6USU - chains A and B; structure by X-ray diffraction, 2.09 A resolution.

== Chain A ==
Molecule: Glutamate receptor ionotropic, NMDA 1
Source organism: Rattus norvegicus
UniProt: P35439 (NMDZ1_RAT), isoform P35439-6; the construct has insertions or renumbered stretches relative to UniProt, so the offset changes along the chain: 2-152 = UniProt 415-565; 155-292 = UniProt 684-821
Amino-acid sequence (292 residues; each row starts with the number of its first residue):
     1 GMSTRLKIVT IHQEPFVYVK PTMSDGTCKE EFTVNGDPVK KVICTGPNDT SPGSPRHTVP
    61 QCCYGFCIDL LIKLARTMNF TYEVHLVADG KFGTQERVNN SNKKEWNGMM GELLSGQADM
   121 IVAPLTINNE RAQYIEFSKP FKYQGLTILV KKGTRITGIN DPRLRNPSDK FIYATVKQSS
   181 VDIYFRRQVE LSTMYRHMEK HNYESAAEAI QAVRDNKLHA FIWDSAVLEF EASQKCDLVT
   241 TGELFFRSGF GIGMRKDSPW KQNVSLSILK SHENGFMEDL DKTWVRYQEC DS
Disordered / not traced: 1-4, 50-52, 99-102, 153, 235, 288-292
Construct notes: expression tag (1); linker (153-154)
Disulfides: C28-C62, C44-C63
Ligand contacts: QGM ((2R,4S)-5,7-dichloro-4-[(phenylcarbamoyl)amino]-1,2,3,4-tetrahydroquinoline-2-carboxylic acid): Q13, F16, F92, P124, L125, T126, R131, V176, K177, Q178, S179, S180, W223, D224, V227, F250
What the authors report for this chain:
  - binding site for QGM: F16, F92, R131, V176, S180, W223

== Chain B ==
Molecule: Glutamate receptor ionotropic, NMDA 2A
Source organism: Rattus norvegicus
UniProt: Q00959 (NMDE1_RAT); the construct has insertions or renumbered stretches relative to UniProt, so the offset changes along the chain: 5-142 = UniProt 402-539; 145-286 = UniProt 661-802
Amino-acid sequence (283 residues; row label = number of the first residue in the row):
     4 SDDNHLSIVT LEEAPFVIVE DIDPLTETCV RNTVPCRKFV KINNSTNEGM NVKKCCKGFC
    64 IDILKKLSRT VKFTYDLYLV TNGKHGKKVN NVWNGMIGEV VYQRAVMAVG SLTINEERSE
   124 VVDFSVPFVE TGISVMVSRG TQVTGLSDKK FQRPHDYSPP FRFGTVPNGS TERNIRNNYP
   184 YMHQYMTRFN QRGVEDALVS LKTGKLDAFI YDAAVLNYKA GRDEGCKLVT IGSGYIFATT
   244 GYGIALQKGS PWKRQIDLAL LQFVGDGEME ELETLWLTGI CHN
Disordered / not traced: 4-5, 285-286
Construct notes: expression tag (4); linker (143-144); conflict T242 (Ser758 in Q00959)
Disulfides: C32-C58, C39-C59, C229-C284
Ligand contacts: glutamic acid (GLU): H88, S114, L115, T116, R121, G172, S173, T174, Y214, D215, Y245

== Interface between chain A and chain B ==
Residue-residue contacts (52; chain A residue first):
  I127(A) - L264(B)  hydrophobic
  N128(A) - L264(B)
  N129(A) - L261(B)  hydrogen bond (side chain-backbone)
  N129(A) - L264(B)
  N129(A) - Q265(B)
  A132(A) - R257(B)  hydrogen bond (backbone-side chain)
  A132(A) - L261(B)
  A132(A) - L264(B)  hydrophobic
  Q133(A) - R257(B)  hydrogen bond (backbone-side chain)
  Q133(A) - L261(B)
  K139(A) - I117(B)
  K139(A) - F127(B)  hydrogen bond (side chain-backbone)
  K139(A) - S128(B)  hydrogen bond (side chain-backbone)
  K139(A) - P130(B)
  P140(A) - P130(B)
  Y143(A) - P130(B)
  Y143(A) - E133(B)
  Y143(A) - T242(B)
  Y143(A) - T243(B)  hydrogen bond (side chain-backbone)
  Y143(A) - G244(B)
  I159(A) - E273(B)
  N160(A) - T277(B)
  Y184(A) - V267(B)  hydrogen bond (side chain-backbone)
  Y184(A) - G268(B)
  Y184(A) - G270(B)
  R187(A) - Q265(B)
  R187(A) - G268(B)  hydrogen bond (side chain-backbone)
  R187(A) - D269(B)  salt bridge
  Q188(A) - G268(B)  hydrogen bond (side chain-backbone)
  Q188(A) - D269(B)
  Q188(A) - G270(B)
  F245(A) - E273(B)
  F246(A) - E273(B)  hydrogen bond (backbone-side chain)
  R247(A) - V267(B)
  R247(A) - E276(B)  salt bridge
  K256(A) - R257(B)
  L266(A) - E119(B)
  L266(A) - S122(B)
  L269(A) - I117(B)  hydrophobic
  L269(A) - N118(B)
  L269(A) - E119(B)
  L269(A) - S122(B)
  K270(A) - E119(B)
  H272(A) - A241(B)
  H272(A) - T242(B)  hydrogen bond
  E273(A) - N118(B)
  E273(A) - E119(B)  hydrogen bond (side chain-backbone)
  E273(A) - N177(B)  hydrogen bond (backbone-side chain)
  E273(A) - N181(B)  hydrogen bond (backbone-side chain)
  N274(A) - N181(B)
  E278(A) - Y238(B)  hydrogen bond
  E278(A) - F240(B)
Also at the interface, not in a pair above, chain A (27 interface residues in all): E190, L244, S248
Also at the interface, not in a pair above, chain B (28 interface residues in all): K256

== Summary ==
27 residues of chain A and 28 residues of chain B are in contact; the contacts include 15 hydrogen bonds and 2
salt bridges. Polar contacts include R187(A)-D269(B), R247(A)-E276(B) and N129(A)-L261(B). Bound to chain A:
compound QGM. Chain B binds glutamic acid. The paper reports a binding site for QGM at F16(A), F92(A) and
R131(A) among others.
Chain A is Glutamate receptor ionotropic, NMDA 1 and chain B is Glutamate receptor ionotropic, NMDA 2A, both
from Rattus norvegicus; the structure, Crystal structure of GluN1/GluN2A ligand-binding domain in complex with
L689,560 and glutamate, was determined by X-ray diffraction together with 6USV, 6WHR, 6WHS, 6WHT, 6WHU, 6WHV
and 5 further entries from the same study.
